PDB entry 8TT3 | electron microscopy, 3.40 A resolution | chains C and G of the 12 polymer chains in the assembly

# Chain C
Name: Transport permease protein
Source organism: Caldimonas thermodepolymerans
UniProt: A0A2S5T447 (A0A2S5T447_9BURK); residues 4-271 here correspond to UniProt positions 2-269 (UniProt number = residue number - 2)
Amino-acid sequence (274 residues; numbered -2 to 271; the number before each row is that of its first residue; numbers below 1 keep their minus sign (Met-2 is residue -2)):
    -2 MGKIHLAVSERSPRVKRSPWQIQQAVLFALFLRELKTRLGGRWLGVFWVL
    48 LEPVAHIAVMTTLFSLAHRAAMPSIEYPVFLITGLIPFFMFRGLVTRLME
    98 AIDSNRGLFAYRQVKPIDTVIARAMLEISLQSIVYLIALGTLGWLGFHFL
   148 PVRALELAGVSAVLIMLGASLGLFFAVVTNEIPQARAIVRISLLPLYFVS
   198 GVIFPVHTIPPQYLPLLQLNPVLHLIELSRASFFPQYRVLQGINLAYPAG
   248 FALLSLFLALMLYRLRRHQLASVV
Not modelled in the structure: -2 to 13, 270-271
Construct notes: initiating methionine (-2); expression tag (-1 to 3)
Small-molecule neighbours: KJ9 ((2R,5S,8S)-2,5-dihydroxy-5,10-dioxo-8-[(undecanoyloxy)methyl]-4,6,9-trioxa-5lambda~5~-phosphahenicosan-1-yl 3-deoxy-alpha-L-altro-oct-2-ulopyranosidonic acid): Leu41, Trp45, Glu49, His53, Val56, Leu60, Arg89, Arg94, Arg187, Leu191, Tyr194, Phe195
From the paper describing this entry:
  - binding site for KJ9: Arg94, Gln181, Arg187
  - mutagenesis - R89K: decreased stability

# Chain G
Name: Capsular biosynthesis protein
Source organism: Caldimonas thermodepolymerans
UniProt: A0A2S5T4A0 (A0A2S5T4A0_9BURK); residues 3-371 here correspond to UniProt positions 2-370 (UniProt number = residue number - 1)
Amino-acid sequence (390 residues; row label = number of the first residue in the row; numbers below 1 keep their minus sign (Met-2 is residue -2)):
    -2 MGKIHMKLVSRLTAKRLQWALVYLPMLVATVYFLVFSADRYVSESVITVR
    48 QTSSNAPTGGMSGAALLLAGLTPASREDTCYLQTYIHSMGLLQKLDQQLK
    98 LREHFGTPLRDPLFRLWGGTSQEWFLEYYRSRVEVLMDDICGLLTVRVQG
   148 FEPEFAQALNRAILEESERFVNELSHRMAREQGQFAEAELERATARLQEA
   198 KRQLIAFQAKHKLLDPLAQAQATGTLTAELQAALTRQEAELRNALTYLNE
   248 DSYQVKALRSQINALRQQIDEERLRATAGKNGDRINAVAAEFHDLQLQVG
   298 FAEDAYKLALAAVESARIEATRKLKSLVVVEPPVLPEIAEYPRRWYNLAT
   348 LLVVCCLIYGVVSLVVATIRDHQDGSGSGSHHHHHHHHHH
Not modelled in the structure: -2 to 5, 51-70, 183-298, 371-387
Construct notes: initiating methionine (-2); expression tag (-1 to 2, 372-387); conflict Cys77 (Leu76 in A0A2S5T4A0), Cys138 (Ser137 in A0A2S5T4A0)

# How chain C and chain G interact
Residue-residue contacts (22):
  Arg14(C) - Gln370(G)  hydrogen bond (backbone-side chain)
  Pro16(C) - Ile366(G)
  Pro16(C) - Gln370(G)
  Ile19(C) - His369(G)
  Gln20(C) - His369(G)  hydrogen bond
  Gln110(C) - His369(G)  hydrogen bond (backbone-side chain)
  Lys112(C) - Asp368(G)  salt bridge
  Lys112(C) - His369(G)
  Ile114(C) - Thr365(G)
  Asp115(C) - His369(G)  salt bridge
  Pro208(C) - Ile137(G)  hydrophobic
  Leu250(C) - Leu354(G)  hydrophobic
  Leu251(C) - Leu354(G)  hydrophobic
  Phe254(C) - Leu354(G)  hydrophobic
  Phe254(C) - Gly357(G)
  Phe254(C) - Val358(G)  hydrophobic
  Leu257(C) - Val358(G)
  Leu257(C) - Leu361(G)  hydrophobic
  Leu257(C) - Val362(G)  hydrophobic
  Met258(C) - Leu361(G)  hydrophobic
  Tyr260(C) - Thr365(G)
  Arg261(C) - Leu361(G)
Other interface residues (no listed pair), chain C (21 interface residues in all): Ser15, Trp17, Val23, Arg109, Leu253
Other interface residues (no listed pair), chain G (14 interface residues in all): Val351, Ile355, Ala364

# In short
The interface between chain C and chain G involves 21 residues on one side and 14 on the other, with 3
hydrogen bonds and 2 salt bridges. Among the polar pairs are Lys112(C)-Asp368(G), Asp115(C)-His369(G) and
Arg14(C)-Gln370(G). From the paper: a binding site for KJ9 at Arg94(C), Gln181(C) and Arg187(C); R89K of chain
C reduces stability.
Chain C is Transport permease protein and chain G is Capsular biosynthesis protein, both from Caldimonas
thermodepolymerans; the structure, S. thermodepolymerans KpsM-KpsE in Glycolipid 2 state with rigid body
fitted KpsT, was determined by electron microscopy, deposited together with 8TSH, 8TSI, 8TSL, 8TSW and 8TUN.
